Entry 5EXD (X-ray diffraction, 2.50 A resolution); this record covers chains A and F of the 6 polymer chains in the assembly.

[Chain A]
Protein: Oxalate oxidoreductase subunit alpha
Organism: Moorella thermoacetica (strain ATCC 39073)
Notes: EC 1.2.7.10
UniProtKB: Q2RI41 (OORA_MOOTA); numbering as in UniProt (aligned over 1-395)
Sequence (395 residues; numbered 1 to 395; the number before each row is that of its first residue):
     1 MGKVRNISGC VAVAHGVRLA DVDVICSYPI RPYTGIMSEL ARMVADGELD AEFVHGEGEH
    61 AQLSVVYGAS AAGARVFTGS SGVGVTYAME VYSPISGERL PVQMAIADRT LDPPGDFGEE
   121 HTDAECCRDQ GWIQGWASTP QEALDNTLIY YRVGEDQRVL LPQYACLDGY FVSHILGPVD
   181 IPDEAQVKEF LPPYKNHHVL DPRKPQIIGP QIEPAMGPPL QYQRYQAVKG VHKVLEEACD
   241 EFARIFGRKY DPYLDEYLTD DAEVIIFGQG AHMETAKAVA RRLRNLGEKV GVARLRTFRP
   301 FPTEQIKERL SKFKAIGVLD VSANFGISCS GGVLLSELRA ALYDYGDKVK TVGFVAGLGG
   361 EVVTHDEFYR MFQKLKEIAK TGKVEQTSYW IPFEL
Unresolved in the structure: 1
Residues lining bound ligands: thiamine diphosphate (TPP): Tyr-28, Pro-29, Ile-30, Glu-59, Val-83, Tyr-87, Arg-109, Asp-116
From the paper describing this entry:
  - binding site for the ligand O2T: Arg-31, Arg-109, Asp-116
  - conformationally variable residues (loop rearrangement, side-chain flip): Ala-107 to His-121
  - catalytic residues: Arg-31, Asp-116 (proposed by the authors, not directly observed)

[Chain F]
Protein: Oxalate oxidoreductase subunit beta
Organism: Moorella thermoacetica (strain ATCC 39073)
Notes: EC 1.2.7.10
UniProtKB: Q2RI42 (OORB_MOOTA); residue numbers follow UniProt; this construct covers 1-314
Sequence (314 residues; numbered 1 to 314; the number before each row is that of its first residue):
     1 MLDRIASIKK APDEEYYVPG HRTCAGCGPA LTYRLVAKAA GPNTIFIGPT GCMYVANTSY
    61 GCGPWRVPWI HAQITNGGAV ASGIEAAYKA MIRKKKTDAE FPNIIVMAGD GGAVDIGLQA
   121 LSAMLYRGHD VLFICYDNES YANTGIQTSP TTPYGANTTF TPPGEVVPEG KKLFPKDNPK
   181 VIAHGHPELK YVATASIGWP VDLMNKVRKG LNQEGPAYIH IHAPCPKGWQ FPADKTIEMA
   241 KLAVQTGMFQ LYEYENGEYK LSVKVDKRKP VSEYMKLQKR FAHLKPEHIA KMQAFVDARC
   301 AEVGITVPVV ASNA
Unresolved in the structure: 311-314
Metal / ion sites: 4Fe-4S cluster Fe: Cys-24, Cys-27, Cys-52, Cys-225; Mg2+: Asp-110, Asn-138, Ser-140 (together with O2T)
Residues lining bound ligands:
  - O2T ([2-[3-[(4-azanyl-2-methyl-pyrimidin-5-yl)methyl]-4-methyl-2-[1,1,2-tris(oxidanyl)-2-oxidanylidene-ethyl]-1,3-thiazol-3-ium-5-yl]ethoxy-oxidanyl-phosphoryl] hydrogen phosphate): Thr-50, Gly-51, Cys-52, Met-53, Val-55, Ile-74, Thr-75, Gly-109, Asp-110, Gly-111, Gly-112, Tyr-136, Asn-138, Ser-140, Tyr-141, Ala-142, Asn-143, Thr-144
  - 4Fe-4S cluster (SF4): Thr-23, Cys-24, Cys-27, Pro-29, Cys-52, Met-53, Asn-138, Ala-142, Cys-225, Pro-226, Lys-227
From the paper describing this entry:
  - binding site for O2T: Asn-143

[How chain A and chain F interact]
Contacting residue pairs (86; chain A residue first):
  Asp-21(A) with Lys-94(F), salt bridge; Lys-96(F), salt bridge
  Val-22(A) with Lys-94(F)
  Asp-23(A) with Ala-90(F); Met-91(F); Lys-94(F), salt bridge; Lys-96(F), salt bridge
  Val-24(A) with Ala-87(F), hydrophobic
  Asp-50(A) with Arg-93(F), salt bridge; Lys-94(F), hydrogen bond (backbone-side chain)
  Glu-52(A) with Ala-86(F); Ala-90(F); Arg-93(F), salt bridge
  Val-54(A) with Ala-86(F), hydrophobic; Arg-127(F)
  His-55(A) with Arg-127(F), hydrogen bond (backbone-side chain)
  Gly-56(A) with Arg-127(F)
  Glu-57(A) with Gln-119(F); Ala-120(F); Ala-123(F); Arg-127(F), salt bridge
  His-60(A) with Thr-75(F), hydrogen bond; Asn-76(F)
  Ser-64(A) with Asn-76(F), hydrogen bond; Ala-79(F); Val-80(F)
  Val-65(A) with Ala-79(F); Gly-83(F)
  Tyr-67(A) with Ile-70(F); His-71(F), hydrogen bond (side chain-backbone); Val-80(F), hydrophobic
  Gly-68(A) with Val-80(F); Ile-84(F)
  Ala-69(A) with Gly-83(F); Ala-87(F)
  Ala-71(A) with Ile-70(F), hydrophobic
  Ala-72(A) with Ala-87(F), hydrophobic; Tyr-88(F), hydrophobic
  Gly-73(A) with Met-91(F)
  Ala-74(A) with Ala-87(F), hydrophobic; Met-91(F), hydrophobic
  Tyr-87(A) with Gln-119(F), hydrogen bond
  Glu-90(A) with Gln-73(F), hydrogen bond; Thr-75(F), hydrogen bond
  Val-91(A) with Asn-76(F)
  Pro-94(A) with Gln-73(F)
  Leu-200(A) with Ile-45(F); Trp-69(F); Ile-70(F), hydrophobic; Ile-84(F), hydrophobic; Tyr-88(F), hydrogen bond (backbone-side chain)
  Asp-201(A) with Pro-68(F); Tyr-88(F); Ala-99(F)
  Pro-202(A) with Pro-42(F); Asn-43(F); Pro-68(F); Tyr-88(F); Pro-102(F), hydrophobic
  Arg-203(A) with Thr-97(F), hydrogen bond; Asp-98(F); Ala-99(F)
  Pro-205(A) with Arg-66(F); Pro-68(F)
  Gln-206(A) with Pro-68(F); Trp-69(F), hydrogen bond (backbone-backbone)
  Ile-207(A) with Gly-63(F); Trp-65(F); Trp-69(F), hydrophobic
  Ile-208(A) with Trp-69(F), hydrogen bond (backbone-backbone); Ile-70(F); His-71(F), hydrogen bond (backbone-backbone)
  Gly-209(A) with Tyr-54(F); Trp-69(F); His-71(F)
  Pro-210(A) with Tyr-54(F); Thr-58(F); Cys-62(F)
  Gln-211(A) with Tyr-54(F), hydrogen bond (backbone-side chain); Thr-58(F), hydrogen bond (backbone-side chain); Tyr-60(F); Gly-61(F), hydrogen bond (backbone-backbone)
  Ile-212(A) with Tyr-60(F); Gly-61(F)
  Glu-213(A) with Tyr-60(F)
  Pro-214(A) with Tyr-60(F)
Interface residues without a listed pair, chain A (40 interface residues in all): Ala-51, Ala-61
Interface residues without a listed pair, chain F (43 interface residues in all): Thr-44, Val-55, Ser-59, Val-67, His-129

[Overview]
40 residues of chain A and 43 residues of chain F are in contact, with 16 hydrogen bonds and 7 salt bridges.
Polar contacts include Asp-21(A)/Lys-94(F), Asp-21(A)/Lys-96(F) and Asp-23(A)/Lys-94(F). Chain A binds
thiamine diphosphate. From the paper: catalytic residues Arg-31(A) and Asp-116(A); a binding site for the
ligand O2T at Arg-31(A), Arg-109(A) and Asp-116(A).
Here chain A is Oxalate oxidoreductase subunit alpha and chain F is Oxalate oxidoreductase subunit beta, both
from Moorella thermoacetica (strain ATCC 39073). Entry 5EXD (Crystal structure of oxalate oxidoreductase from
Moorella thermoacetica bound with carboxy-di-oxido-methyl-TPP (COOM-TPP) intermediate) was determined by X-ray
diffraction, deposited together with 5EXE.
